4OYR - chains A and C of the 4 polymer chains in the assembly; structure by X-ray diffraction, 2.30 A resolution.

# Chain A (and C)
Name: Enoyl-[acyl-carrier-protein] reductase [NADH]
Organism: Mycobacterium tuberculosis
Notes: EC 1.3.1.9; chain C of this document is another copy of the same molecule, construct and numbering; everything in this record applies to it too
Reference sequence: P0A5Y6 (INHA_MYCTU); residue numbers follow UniProt; this construct covers 1-269
Sequence (289 residues; row label = number of the first residue in the row; numbers below 1 keep their minus sign (Met-19 is residue -19)):
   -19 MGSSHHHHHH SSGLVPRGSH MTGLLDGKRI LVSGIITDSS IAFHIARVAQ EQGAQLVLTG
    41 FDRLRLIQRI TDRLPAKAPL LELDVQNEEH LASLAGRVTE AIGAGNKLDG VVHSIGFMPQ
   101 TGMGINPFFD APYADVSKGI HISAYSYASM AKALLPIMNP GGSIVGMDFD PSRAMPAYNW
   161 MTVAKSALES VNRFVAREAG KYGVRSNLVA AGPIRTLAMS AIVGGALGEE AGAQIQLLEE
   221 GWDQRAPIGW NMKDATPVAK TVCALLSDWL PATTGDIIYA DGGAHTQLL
Not modelled in the structure: -19 to 2 (chain C: -19 to 1)
Construct notes: expression tag (-19 to 0)
Small-molecule neighbours:
  - 2-(2-chloranylphenoxy)-5-hexyl-phenol (1US): Gly96, Phe97, Met98, Met103, Phe149, Pro156, Ala157, Tyr158, Met161, Lys165, Pro193, Ala198, Met199, Ile202, Val203, Leu218
  - NAD (nicotinamide-adenine-dinucleotide): Gly14, Ile15, Ile16, Ser20, Ile21, Phe41, Leu63, Asp64, Val65, Gln66, Ser94, Ile95, Gly96, Phe97, Ile122, Met147, Asp148, Phe149, Tyr158, Met161, Lys165, Ala191, Gly192, Pro193, Ile194, Thr196, Leu197, Ala198, Met199
What the authors report for this chain:
  - conformationally variable residues (loop rearrangement): Leu197 to Glu210

# Chain A / chain C interface
Contacting residue pairs (64):
  Phe108(A) - Ala128(C)  hydrophobic
  Phe108(A) - Phe174(C)  hydrophobic
  Phe109(A) - Ala128(C)
  Phe109(A) - Ala131(C)  hydrophobic
  Phe109(A) - Lys132(C)  hydrogen bond (backbone-side chain)
  Phe109(A) - Leu135(C)  hydrophobic
  Phe109(A) - Glu178(C)
  Asp110(A) - Lys132(C)  salt bridge
  Ala111(A) - Tyr125(C)  hydrogen bond (backbone-side chain)
  Pro112(A) - Tyr125(C)
  Tyr113(A) - Ser117(C)  hydrogen bond (side chain-backbone)
  Tyr113(A) - Ile120(C)
  Tyr113(A) - His121(C)  hydrogen bond (side chain-backbone)
  Tyr113(A) - Tyr125(C)  hydrophobic
  Val116(A) - Tyr125(C)  hydrophobic
  Ser117(A) - Tyr113(C)  hydrogen bond (backbone-side chain)
  Ser117(A) - Ser117(C)  hydrogen bond
  Ile120(A) - Tyr113(C)
  His121(A) - Tyr113(C)  hydrogen bond (backbone-side chain)
  Tyr125(A) - Ala111(C)  hydrogen bond (side chain-backbone)
  Tyr125(A) - Pro112(C)
  Tyr125(A) - Tyr113(C)  hydrophobic
  Tyr125(A) - Trp160(C)  hydrophobic
  Ala128(A) - Phe109(C)
  Ala131(A) - Phe109(C)  hydrophobic
  Lys132(A) - Phe109(C)  hydrogen bond (side chain-backbone)
  Lys132(A) - Asp110(C)  salt bridge
  Leu135(A) - Phe109(C)  hydrophobic
  Pro151(A) - Arg173(C)  hydrogen bond (backbone-side chain)
  Ser152(A) - Arg173(C)  hydrogen bond (backbone-side chain)
  Arg153(A) - Arg173(C)
  Ala154(A) - Arg173(C)
  Ala154(A) - Phe174(C)  hydrophobic
  Met155(A) - Phe174(C)
  Met155(A) - Arg177(C)
  Pro156(A) - Arg177(C)
  Asn159(A) - Phe174(C)
  Trp160(A) - Tyr125(C)  hydrophobic
  Trp160(A) - Val171(C)  hydrophobic
  Thr162(A) - Ser170(C)  hydrogen bond (backbone-side chain)
  Thr162(A) - Phe174(C)
  Val163(A) - Ala167(C)
  Val163(A) - Ser170(C)
  Val163(A) - Val171(C)  hydrophobic
  Ser166(A) - Ser166(C)
  Ser166(A) - Ser170(C)  hydrogen bond
  Ala167(A) - Val163(C)  hydrophobic
  Ser170(A) - Pro151(C)
  Ser170(A) - Thr162(C)
  Ser170(A) - Val163(C)
  Ser170(A) - Ser166(C)  hydrogen bond
  Val171(A) - Trp160(C)  hydrophobic
  Val171(A) - Val163(C)  hydrophobic
  Arg173(A) - Pro151(C)  hydrogen bond (side chain-backbone)
  Arg173(A) - Ser152(C)  hydrogen bond (side chain-backbone)
  Arg173(A) - Arg153(C)
  Arg173(A) - Ala154(C)
  Arg173(A) - Ser166(C)
  Phe174(A) - Phe108(C)  hydrophobic
  Phe174(A) - Ala154(C)  hydrophobic
  Phe174(A) - Met155(C)
  Phe174(A) - Asn159(C)
  Phe174(A) - Thr162(C)
  Glu178(A) - Phe109(C)
Interface residues without a listed pair, chain A (34 interface residues in all): Val175, Arg177
Interface residues without a listed pair, chain C (34 interface residues in all): Val116, Pro156, Val175

# Summary
The chain A/chain C interface involves 34 residues from each chain; the contacts include 16 hydrogen bonds and
2 salt bridges. Polar contacts include Asp110(A)-Lys132(C), Phe109(A)-Lys132(C) and Ala111(A)-Tyr125(C). Chain
A binds NAD and 2-(2-chloranylphenoxy)-5-hexyl-phenol. The paper reports conformational variability at
Leu197(A).
Chain A and chain C are both Enoyl-[acyl-carrier-protein] reductase [NADH] (Mycobacterium tuberculosis); the
structure, Competition of the small inhibitor PT91 with large fatty acyl substrate of the Mycobacterium
tuberculosis enoyl-ACP ..., was determined by X-ray diffraction, deposited together with 4OHU, 4OXK, 4OXN and
4OXY.
